6PXO - chain A; structure by X-ray diffraction, 2.00 A resolution.

Chain A:
Name: Casein kinase I isoform delta
From: Homo sapiens
Notes: EC 2.7.11.1, 2.7.11.26
UniProtKB: P48730 (KC1D_HUMAN); residues 1-294 here = UniProt positions 1-294
Amino-acid sequence (294 residues; row label = number of the first residue in the row):
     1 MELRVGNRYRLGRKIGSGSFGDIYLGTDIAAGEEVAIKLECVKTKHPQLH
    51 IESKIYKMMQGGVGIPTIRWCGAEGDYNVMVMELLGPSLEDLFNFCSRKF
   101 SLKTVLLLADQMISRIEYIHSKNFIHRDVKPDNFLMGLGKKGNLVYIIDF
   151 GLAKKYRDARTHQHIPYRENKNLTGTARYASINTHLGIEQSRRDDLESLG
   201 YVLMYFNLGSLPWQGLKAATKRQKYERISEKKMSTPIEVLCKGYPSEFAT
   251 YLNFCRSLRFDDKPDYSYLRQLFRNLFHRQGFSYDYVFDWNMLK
Disordered / not traced: 1, 293-294
UniProt features mapped onto this chain:
  - active site: Asp128 (Proton acceptor)
  - binding site (ATP): Ile15 to Ile23, Lys38
  - natural variant: Thr44 (T44A: In FASPS2), His46 (H46R: In FASPS2), Ser97 (S97C: In breast cancer samples)
  - mutagenesis: Lys38 (K38M: Impaired kinase activity and abnormal subcellular localization with exclusive accumulation to the nucleus), Thr176 (T176I: Impaired kinase activity and abnormal subcellular localization with exclusive accumulation to the nucleus)
Reported in the primary citation:
  - mutagenesis - L173A, R178C: decreased catalytic activity on FASP region
  - mutagenesis - R178C: increased catalytic activity on Degron site
  - mutagenesis - R178A: decreased catalytic activity on FASP priming site
  - mutagenesis - T44A, H46R, P47S, R127E, K171E, K224D: increased catalytic activity on Degron
  - mutagenesis - K224D: unchanged catalytic activity (priming activity at S659)
  - mutagenesis - K224D: decreased catalytic activity on pSxxS consensus motif
  - mutagenesis - K224A: increased catalytic activity
  - mutagenesis - L173A: unchanged stability in response to PER2::LUC
  - mutagenesis - L173A: decreased catalytic activity on FASP priming and Degron sites
  - conformationally variable residues (loop rearrangement): Leu173
  - mutagenesis - K224D: unchanged catalytic activity on FASP priming
  - mutagenesis - K224D: decreased catalytic activity on FASP peptide

In short:
Curated annotation (UniProt) lists active-site residue Asp128, 10 ATP-binding residues and 2 mutagenesis
sites. The paper reports that T44A, H46R and P47S, among others, increase catalytic activity on Degron;
conformational variability at Leu173; 10 substitutions were tested in all.
Chain A is Casein kinase I isoform delta (Homo sapiens); the structure, Human Casein Kinase 1 delta
(anion-free crystallization conditions), was determined by X-ray diffraction together with 6PXN and 6PXP from
the same study.
